PDB entry 3UPQ | X-ray diffraction, 1.95 A resolution | chains A and T of the 4 polymer chains in the assembly

[Chain A]
Molecule: DNA polymerase lambda
Organism: Homo sapiens
Notes: EC 2.7.7.7, 4.2.99.-; fragment: Loop mutant of DNA polymerase lambda; engineered mutation(s): SQEENGQQQ to KGET
UniProtKB: Q9UGP5 (DPOLL_HUMAN); residue numbers follow UniProt; this construct covers 242-464, 470-575
Chain sequence (329 residues; numbered 242 to 575; 5 numbers in that range are skipped by the numbering (no residue carries them; nothing is unmodelled there); the number before each row is that of its first residue):
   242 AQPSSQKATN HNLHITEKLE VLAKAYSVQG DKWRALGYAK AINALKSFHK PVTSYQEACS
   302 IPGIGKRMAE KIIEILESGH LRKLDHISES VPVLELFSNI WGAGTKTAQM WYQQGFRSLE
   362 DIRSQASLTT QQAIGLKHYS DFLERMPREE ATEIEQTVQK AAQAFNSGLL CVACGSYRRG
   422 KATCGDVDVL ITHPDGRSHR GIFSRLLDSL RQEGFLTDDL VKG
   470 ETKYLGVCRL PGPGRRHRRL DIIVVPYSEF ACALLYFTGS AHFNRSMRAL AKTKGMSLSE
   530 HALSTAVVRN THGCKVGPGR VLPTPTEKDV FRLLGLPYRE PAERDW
Unresolved in the structure: 242-251, 537-547
Metal / ion sites: Na+: Ser-339, Ile-341, Ala-344 (shared with 1 residue of chain P); Mn2+ site 1: Asp-382, His-486; Mn2+ site 2: Asp-427, Asp-429 (together with ZAN); Mn2+ site 3: Asp-427, Asp-429, Asp-490 (together with ZAN) (shared with 1 residue of chain P)
Small-molecule neighbours: ZAN (5'-O-[(S)-hydroxy{[(S)-hydroxy(phosphonooxy)phosphoryl]amino}phosphoryl]adenosine): Arg-386, Gly-416, Ser-417, Arg-420, Thr-424, Cys-425, Gly-426, Asp-427, Asp-429, Asp-490, Tyr-505, Phe-506, Thr-507, Gly-508, Ser-509, Ala-510, Asn-513, Arg-517
From the paper describing this entry:
  - Mn2+ coordination: Asp-427
  - binding site for the 6-nt DNA strand: Tyr-505
  - binding site for the 11-nt DNA strand (chain T): Arg-517
  - binding site for ZAN: Arg-386, Arg-420, Tyr-505, Thr-507, Gly-508

[Chain T]
Molecule: 11-nt DNA strand
Sequence (11 nucleotides; row label = number of the first residue in the row):
     1 CGGCTGTACT G

[How chain A and chain T interact]
Pairs across the interface (26):
  Trp-274(A) / DC4(T)  stacking on the base
  Trp-274(A) / DT5(T)  phosphate contact
  Leu-277(A) / DC4(T)  base contact
  Thr-371(A) / DG11(T)  phosphate contact
  Gln-372(A) / DT10(T)  sugar contact
  Val-462(A) / DC9(T)  phosphate contact
  Val-462(A) / DT10(T)  phosphate contact
  Lys-463(A) / DC9(T)  phosphate contact
  Lys-463(A) / DT10(T)  hydrogen bond to the phosphate
  Gly-464(A) / DC9(T)  phosphate contact
  Glu-470(A) / DC9(T)  phosphate contact
  Lys-472(A) / DA8(T)  sugar contact
  Lys-472(A) / DC9(T)  phosphate contact
  Tyr-505(A) / DG6(T)  base contact
  Arg-514(A) / DT5(T)  salt bridge to the phosphate
  Arg-517(A) / DT5(T)  hydrogen bond to the base
  Arg-517(A) / DG6(T)  hydrogen bond to the base
  Ala-518(A) / DT5(T)  sugar contact
  Lys-521(A) / DC4(T)  salt bridge to the phosphate
  Lys-521(A) / DG6(T)  salt bridge to the phosphate
  Leu-527(A) / DG6(T)  sugar contact
  Ser-528(A) / DG6(T)  phosphate contact
  Ser-528(A) / DT7(T)  sugar contact
  Glu-529(A) / DT7(T)  sugar contact
  His-530(A) / DT7(T)  phosphate contact
  His-530(A) / DA8(T)  salt bridge to the phosphate
Interface residues without a listed pair, chain A (20 interface residues in all): Leu-461, Ser-526

[In short]
Chain A and chain T form an interface of 20 and 8 residues respectively; the contacts include 3 hydrogen
bonds, 4 salt bridges and 1 aromatic stacking contact. Polar pairs include Arg-517(A)/DT5(T),
Arg-517(A)/DG6(T) and Lys-463(A)/DT10(T). The paper reports a binding site for ZAN at Arg-386(A), Arg-420(A)
and Tyr-505(A) among others; a binding site for the 6-nt DNA strand at Tyr-505(A).
Here chain A is DNA polymerase lambda (Homo sapiens) and chain T is an 11-nt DNA strand. Entry 3UPQ (Crystal
structure of the pre-catalytic ternary complex of polymerase lambda with an rATP analog opposite a ...) was
determined by X-ray diffraction, deposited together with 4FO6, 3UQ0 and 3UQ2.
